PDB entry 5HKY | X-ray diffraction, 1.80 A resolution | chains A and B

# Chain A
Name: E3 ubiquitin-protein ligase CBL
Organism: Homo sapiens
Notes: EC 6.3.2.-; fragment: Tyrosine kinase binding domain (TKBD), residues 47-351
UniProtKB: P22681 (CBL_HUMAN); numbering as in UniProt (aligned over 47-351)
Amino-acid sequence (308 residues; each row starts with the number of its first residue):
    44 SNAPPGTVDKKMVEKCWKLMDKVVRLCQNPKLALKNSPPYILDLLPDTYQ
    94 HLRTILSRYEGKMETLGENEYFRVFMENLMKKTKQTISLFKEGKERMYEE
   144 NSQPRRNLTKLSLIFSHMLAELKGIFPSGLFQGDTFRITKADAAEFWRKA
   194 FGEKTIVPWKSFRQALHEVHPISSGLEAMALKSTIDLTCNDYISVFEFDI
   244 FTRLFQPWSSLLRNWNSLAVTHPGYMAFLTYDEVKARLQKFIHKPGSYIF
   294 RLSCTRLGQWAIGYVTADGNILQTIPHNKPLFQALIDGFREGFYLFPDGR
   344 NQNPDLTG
Not modelled in the structure: 44-47, 351
Construct notes: expression tag (44-46)
Curated features (UniProtKB/Swiss-Prot):
  - binding site (Ca(2+)): Asp229, Thr231, Asn233, Tyr235, Glu240
  - binding site (4-O-phospho-L-tyrosine): Arg294
  - natural variant: Lys287 (K287R: Found in patients with acute myeloid leukemia; uncertain significance)
  - mutagenesis: Ser80 (S80D: Abolishes interaction with ZAP70), Pro82 (P82A: Abolishes interaction with ZAP70), Asp229 (D229Q: Abolishes interaction with ZAP70), Glu240 (E240S: Abolishes interaction with ZAP70), Arg294 (R294K: Abolishes interaction with ZAP70), Gly306 (G306E: Abolishes interaction with ZAP70 and EPHB1, but does not affect interaction with SLA. Reduces ubiquitination and therefore proteasomal degradation of SPRED2)
Metal / ion sites: Na+: Asp229, Thr231, Asn233, Tyr235, Glu240

# Chain B
Name: Protein sprouty homolog 2
UniProtKB: O43597 (SPY2_HUMAN); residue numbers follow UniProt; this construct covers 36-60
Amino-acid sequence (26 residues; each row starts with the number of its first residue):
    35 XQQVHVLSLDQIRAIRNTNEYTEGPT
Not modelled in the structure: 35-38
Construct notes: acetylation (35)
Modified / non-standard residues: ACE (acetyl group) at position 35; Tyr55 (O-phosphotyrosine; PTR)

# Interface between chain A and chain B
Residue-residue contacts (50; chain A residue first):
  Trp60(A) - Leu43(B)
  Met63(A) - Leu43(B)  hydrophobic
  Asp64(A) - Ser42(B)
  Asp64(A) - Leu43(B)  hydrogen bond (side chain-backbone)
  Val67(A) - Leu41(B)
  Val67(A) - Leu43(B)
  Val67(A) - Ile46(B)  hydrophobic
  Arg68(A) - Val40(B)
  Arg68(A) - Ser42(B)
  Gln71(A) - Val40(B)
  Gln71(A) - Leu41(B)  hydrogen bond (side chain-backbone)
  Asn79(A) - Ile49(B)
  Asn79(A) - Asn51(B)
  Ser80(A) - Asn53(B)
  Pro81(A) - Asn51(B)
  Pro81(A) - Asn53(B)  hydrogen bond (backbone-side chain)
  Leu85(A) - Ile46(B)
  Asp86(A) - Ala48(B)
  Asp86(A) - Ile49(B)  hydrogen bond (side chain-backbone)
  Asp86(A) - Arg50(B)  hydrogen bond (side chain-backbone)
  Leu88(A) - Leu43(B)
  Pro89(A) - Leu43(B)
  Pro89(A) - Ile46(B)  hydrophobic
  Asp90(A) - Ala48(B)
  Tyr92(A) - Leu43(B)  hydrophobic
  Tyr92(A) - Asp44(B)
  Tyr274(A) - Asn53(B)
  Tyr274(A) - Glu54(B)  hydrogen bond (side chain-backbone)
  Tyr274(A) - Tyr55(B)
  Arg294(A) - Tyr55(B)
  Ser296(A) - Tyr55(B)
  Cys297(A) - Tyr55(B)
  Thr298(A) - Tyr55(B)
  Arg299(A) - Tyr55(B)
  Ala304(A) - Tyr55(B)
  Tyr307(A) - Pro59(B)
  Leu315(A) - Thr56(B)
  Gln316(A) - Glu54(B)
  Gln316(A) - Tyr55(B)
  Gln316(A) - Thr56(B)  hydrogen bond (backbone-backbone)
  Thr317(A) - Thr56(B)  hydrogen bond (side chain-backbone)
  Thr317(A) - Glu57(B)
  Thr317(A) - Gly58(B)  hydrogen bond (side chain-backbone)
  Ile318(A) - Tyr55(B)
  Lys322(A) - Thr60(B)  hydrogen bond
  Asp330(A) - Thr60(B)
  Gly331(A) - Thr60(B)
  Glu334(A) - Thr60(B)
  Phe336(A) - Pro59(B)
  Tyr337(A) - Pro59(B)
Also at the interface, not in a pair above, chain B (19 interface residues in all): Thr52

# In short
33 residues of chain A face 19 of chain B across their interface; the contacts include 10 hydrogen bonds.
Among the polar pairs are Asp64(A)-Leu43(B), Gln71(A)-Leu41(B) and Pro81(A)-Asn53(B). UniProt lists 5
Ca2+-binding residues, residue binding 4-O-phospho-L-tyrosine Arg294(A) and 6 mutagenesis sites on chain A.
Here chain A is E3 ubiquitin-protein ligase CBL (Homo sapiens) and chain B is Protein sprouty homolog 2. Entry
5HKY (Crystal structure of c-Cbl TKBD domain in complex with SPRY2 peptide (36-60, pY55) Refined to 1.8A ...)
was determined by X-ray diffraction.
